PDB entry 6FLW | X-ray diffraction, 1.80 A resolution | chains A and B of the 4 polymer chains in the assembly

# Chain A (and B)
Molecule: Jacalin-like lectin
From: Ananas comosus
Notes: chain B of this document is another copy of the same molecule, construct and numbering; everything in this record applies to it too
Reference sequence: Q53J09 (Q53J09_ANACO); numbering as in UniProt (aligned over 2-145)
Chain sequence (144 residues; numbered 2 to 145; the number before each row is that of its first residue):
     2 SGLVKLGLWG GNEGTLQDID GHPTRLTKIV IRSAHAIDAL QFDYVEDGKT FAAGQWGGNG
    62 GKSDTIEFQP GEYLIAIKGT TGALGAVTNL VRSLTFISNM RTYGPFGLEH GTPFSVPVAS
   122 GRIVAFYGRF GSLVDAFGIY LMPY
From the paper describing this entry:
  - self-association interface (contacts with another copy of this molecule): V5, L7, V117, V119, S121

# How chain A and chain B interact
Residue-residue contacts (35; chain A residue first):
  S2(A) - P144(B)
  G3(A) - P144(B)
  V5(A) - V5(B)  hydrophobic
  V5(A) - S121(B)
  V5(A) - M143(B)
  V5(A) - P144(B)
  K6(A) - V119(B)
  K6(A) - A120(B)  hydrogen bond (backbone-backbone)
  K6(A) - S121(B)  hydrogen bond (backbone-backbone)
  L7(A) - L7(B)  hydrophobic
  L7(A) - P118(B)
  G8(A) - P118(B)  hydrogen bond (backbone-backbone)
  G8(A) - A120(B)
  L9(A) - P118(B)
  W10(A) - S116(B)  hydrogen bond (side chain-backbone)
  W10(A) - P118(B)
  T113(A) - P114(B)
  P114(A) - P114(B)
  S116(A) - W10(B)  hydrogen bond (backbone-side chain)
  P118(A) - L7(B)
  P118(A) - G8(B)  hydrogen bond (backbone-backbone)
  P118(A) - L9(B)
  P118(A) - W10(B)
  V119(A) - K6(B)
  A120(A) - K6(B)  hydrogen bond (backbone-backbone)
  A120(A) - G8(B)
  A120(A) - Y128(B)
  S121(A) - V5(B)
  S121(A) - K6(B)  hydrogen bond (backbone-backbone)
  Y128(A) - A120(B)
  M143(A) - V5(B)
  P144(A) - S2(B)
  P144(A) - G3(B)
  P144(A) - V5(B)
  Y145(A) - S2(B)  hydrogen bond (backbone-backbone)
Interface residues without a listed pair, chain A (23 interface residues in all): L4, F115, V117, L142
Interface residues without a listed pair, chain B (23 interface residues in all): L4, T113, F115, V117, L142, Y145

# Overview
Chain A and chain B each contribute 23 residues to their interface; the contacts include 9 hydrogen bonds.
Polar contacts include W10(A)-S116(B), K6(A)-A120(B) and K6(A)-S121(B). The paper reports a self-association
interface involving V5(A), L7(A) and V117(A) among others.
Both chains are Jacalin-like lectin (Ananas comosus). Entry 6FLW (Structure of AcmJRL, a mannose binding
jacalin related lectin from Ananas comosus) was determined by X-ray diffraction (same publication as 6FLY and
6FLZ).
